7D1Z - chains D and I of the 11 polymer chains in the assembly; structure by electron microscopy, 3.15 A resolution.

[Chain D]
Name: Histone H2B type 1-J
From: Homo sapiens
UniProtKB: P06899 (H2B1J_HUMAN); residues 1-125 here correspond to UniProt positions 2-126 (UniProt number = residue number + 1)
Chain sequence (129 residues; each row starts with the number of its first residue; numbers below 1 keep their minus sign (Gly-3 is residue -3)):
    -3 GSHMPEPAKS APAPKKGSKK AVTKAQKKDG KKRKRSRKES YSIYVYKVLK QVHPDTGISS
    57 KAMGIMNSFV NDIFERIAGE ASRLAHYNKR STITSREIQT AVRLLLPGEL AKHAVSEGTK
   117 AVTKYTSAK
Disordered / not traced: -3 to 32
Sequence notes: expression tag (-3 to 0)
Curated features (UniProtKB/Swiss-Prot):
  - modified residue: Pro1 (N-acetylproline), Glu2 (ADP-ribosyl glutamic acid), Lys5 (N6-(2-hydroxyisobutyryl)lysine), Ser6 (ADP-ribosylserine), Lys11 (N6-(beta-hydroxybutyryl)lysine), Lys12 (N6-(2-hydroxyisobutyryl)lysine), Ser14 (Phosphoserine), Lys15 (N6-acetyllysine), Lys16 (N6-(beta-hydroxybutyryl)lysine), Lys20 (N6-(2-hydroxyisobutyryl)lysine), Lys23 (N6-(2-hydroxyisobutyryl)lysine), Lys24 (N6-(2-hydroxyisobutyryl)lysine), Lys34 (N6-(2-hydroxyisobutyryl)lysine), Glu35 (PolyADP-ribosyl glutamic acid), Ser36 (Phosphoserine), Lys43 (N6-(2-hydroxyisobutyryl)lysine), Lys46 (N6-(2-hydroxyisobutyryl)lysine), Lys57 (N6,N6-dimethyllysine), Arg79 (Dimethylated arginine), Lys85 (N6,N6,N6-trimethyllysine) and 6 more in UniProt
  - glycosylation: Ser112 (O-linked (GlcNAc) serine)
  - cross-link (Glycyl lysine isopeptide (Lys-Gly)): Lys5 (interchain with G-Cter in SUMO2), Lys20 (interchain with G-Cter in SUMO2), Lys34 (interchain with G-Cter in ubiquitin), Lys120 (interchain with G-Cter in ubiquitin)

[Chain I]
Molecule: 145-nt DNA strand
Sequence (145 nucleotides; numbered -72 to 72; the number before each row is that of its first residue; numbers below 1 keep their minus sign (DA-72 is residue -72)):
   -72 ATCAGAATCC CGGTGCCGAG GCCGCTCAAT TGGTCGTAGA CAGCTCTAGC ACCGCTTAAA
   -12 CGCACGTACG CGCTGTCCCC CGCGTTTTAA CCGCCAAGGG GATTACTCCC TAGTCTCCAG
    48 GCACGTGTCA GATATATACA TCGAT

[Interface between chain D and chain I]
Pairs across the interface - 10 pairs, chain D then chain I:
  Arg33(D) - DA-45(I)  salt bridge to the phosphate
  Tyr42(D) - DG-53(I)  hydrogen bond to the phosphate
  Gly53(D) - DG-53(I)  phosphate contact
  Ile54(D) - DG-53(I)  phosphate contact
  Ser55(D) - DA-54(I)  phosphate contact
  Ser56(D) - DA-54(I)  phosphate contact
  Arg86(D) - DG-34(I)  phosphate contact
  Arg86(D) - DA-33(I)  salt bridge to the phosphate
  Ser87(D) - DG-34(I)  hydrogen bond to the phosphate
  Thr88(D) - DG-34(I)  hydrogen bond to the phosphate
Also at the interface, not in a pair above, chain I (7 interface residues in all): DG-52, DA-35

[Overview]
9 residues of chain D and 7 residues of chain I are in contact, with 3 hydrogen bonds and 2 salt bridges.
Among the polar pairs are Tyr42(D)-DG-53(I), Ser87(D)-DG-34(I) and Thr88(D)-DG-34(I).
Here chain D is Histone H2B type 1-J (Homo sapiens) and chain I is a 145-nt DNA strand. Entry 7D1Z (Cryo-EM
structure of SET8-nucleosome complex) was determined by electron microscopy, deposited together with 7D20.
